PDB entry 5UJI | X-ray diffraction, 2.79 A resolution | chains A and B

[Chain A (and B)]
Protein: Tryptophan--tRNA ligase, cytoplasmic
From: Homo sapiens
Notes: EC 6.1.1.2; chain B of this document is another copy of the same molecule, construct and numbering; everything in this record applies to it too
Reference sequence: P23381 (SYWC_HUMAN), isoform P23381-2; residues 97-471 here correspond to UniProt positions 56-430 (UniProt number = residue number - 41)
Amino-acid sequence (388 residues; numbered 97 to 484; the number before each row is that of its first residue):
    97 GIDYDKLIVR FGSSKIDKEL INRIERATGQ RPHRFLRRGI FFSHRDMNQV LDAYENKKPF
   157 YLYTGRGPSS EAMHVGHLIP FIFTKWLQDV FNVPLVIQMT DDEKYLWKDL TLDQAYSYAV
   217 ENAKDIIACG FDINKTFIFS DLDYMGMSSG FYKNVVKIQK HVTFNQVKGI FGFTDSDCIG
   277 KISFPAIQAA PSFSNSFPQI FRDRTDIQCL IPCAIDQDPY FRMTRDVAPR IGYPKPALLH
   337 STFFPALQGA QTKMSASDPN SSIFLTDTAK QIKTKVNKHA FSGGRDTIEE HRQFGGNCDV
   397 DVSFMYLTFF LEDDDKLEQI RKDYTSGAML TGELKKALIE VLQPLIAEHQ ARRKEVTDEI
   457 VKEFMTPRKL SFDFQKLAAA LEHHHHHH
Unresolved in the structure: 344-355, 388-392, 470-484 (chain B: 167, 302, 350-353, 379-391, 422, 471-484)
Construct notes: engineered mutation R130 (His89 in P23381); expression tag (472-484)
Reported in the primary citation:
  - conformationally variable residues (loop rearrangement, order/disorder transition, side-chain flip): R127, H129, F131, R134, F137, F138, R141, T338 to T362, A376 to D397, D410
  - mutagenesis - H130R (50-fold): increased binding to EC1-2
  - mutagenesis - H130R: increased binding to VE-cadherin
  - mutagenesis - H130R: increased catalytic activity (citing earlier work)

[How chain A and chain B interact]
Contacting residue pairs (72):
  D198(A) with Y248(B), hydrogen bond
  Y201(A) with V252(B), hydrophobic; K253(B); K256(B), hydrogen bond (backbone-side chain); H257(B)
  L202(A) with V252(B); K256(B)
  K204(A) with K256(B), hydrogen bond (backbone-side chain)
  L208(A) with K249(B); K253(B)
  M241(A) with M241(B); G242(B); Y248(B), hydrophobic
  G242(A) with M241(B); G242(B); M243(B), hydrogen bond (backbone-backbone); S244(B), hydrogen bond (backbone-backbone)
  M243(A) with G242(B), hydrogen bond (backbone-backbone)
  S244(A) with G242(B), hydrogen bond (backbone-backbone)
  Y248(A) with D198(B), hydrogen bond; M241(B), hydrophobic; I283(B)
  K249(A) with L208(B); L238(B); D239(B), salt bridge
  V252(A) with Y201(B); L202(B), hydrophobic
  K253(A) with Y201(B); L208(B)
  Q255(A) with C274(B); I275(B); G276(B), hydrogen bond (backbone-backbone); S279(B)
  K256(A) with Y201(B), hydrogen bond (side chain-backbone); L202(B), hydrogen bond (side chain-backbone); K204(B), hydrogen bond (side chain-backbone); C274(B)
  H257(A) with Y201(B)
  V258(A) with C274(B); I275(B), hydrogen bond (backbone-backbone)
  T259(A) with S272(B); D273(B); C274(B); I275(B)
  F260(A) with D271(B); D273(B), hydrogen bond (backbone-backbone); I275(B); I278(B), hydrophobic
  N261(A) with D271(B), hydrogen bond (backbone-backbone); S272(B)
  D271(A) with T259(B); F260(B); N261(B), hydrogen bond (backbone-backbone)
  S272(A) with T259(B); N261(B)
  D273(A) with T259(B); F260(B), hydrogen bond (backbone-backbone)
  C274(A) with Q255(B); K256(B); V258(B)
  I275(A) with Q255(B); V258(B), hydrogen bond (backbone-backbone); T259(B); F260(B); I278(B)
  G276(A) with Q255(B)
  I278(A) with F260(B), hydrophobic; I275(B)
  S279(A) with Q255(B); I275(B); S279(B), hydrogen bond
  I283(A) with Y248(B)
Other interface residues (no listed pair), chain A (36 interface residues in all): D205, L206, D237, L238, V263, A282, I327
Other interface residues (no listed pair), chain B (35 interface residues in all): W203, D237, V263, A282

[Summary]
Chain A and chain B form an interface of 36 and 35 residues respectively; the contacts include 19 hydrogen
bonds and 1 salt bridge. Polar pairs include K249(A)-D239(B), D198(A)-Y248(B) and Y201(A)-K256(B). From the
paper: H130R of chain A increases binding to EC1-2; conformational variability at R127(A), H129(A) and F131(A)
among others.
Chain A and chain B are both Tryptophan--tRNA ligase, cytoplasmic (Homo sapiens); the structure, Crystal
structure of human T2-Tryptophanyl-tRNA synthetase with H130R mutation, was determined by X-ray diffraction,
deposited together with 5UJJ.
